Entry 8R1V (X-ray diffraction, 2.09 A resolution); this record covers chain A.

== Chain A ==
Protein: 3-oxoacyl-[acyl-carrier-protein] synthase 2
From: Pseudomonas aeruginosa
Notes: EC 2.3.1.179
UniProtKB: G3XDA2 (G3XDA2_PSEAE); residues 1-414 here = UniProt positions 1-414
Chain sequence (419 residues; numbered -4 to 414; the number before each row is that of its first residue; numbers below 1 keep their minus sign (Gly-4 is residue -4)):
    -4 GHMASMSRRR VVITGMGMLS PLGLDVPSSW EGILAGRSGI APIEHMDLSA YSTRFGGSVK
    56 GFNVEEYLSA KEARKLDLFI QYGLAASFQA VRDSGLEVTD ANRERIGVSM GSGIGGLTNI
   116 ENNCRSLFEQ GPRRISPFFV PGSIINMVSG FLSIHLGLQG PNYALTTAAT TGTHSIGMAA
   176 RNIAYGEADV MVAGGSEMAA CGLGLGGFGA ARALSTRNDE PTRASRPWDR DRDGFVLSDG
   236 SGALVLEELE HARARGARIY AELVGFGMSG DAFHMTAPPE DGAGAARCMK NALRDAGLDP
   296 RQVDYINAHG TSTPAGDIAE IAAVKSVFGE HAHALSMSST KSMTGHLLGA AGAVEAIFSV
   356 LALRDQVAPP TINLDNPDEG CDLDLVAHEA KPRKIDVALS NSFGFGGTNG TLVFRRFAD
Unresolved in the structure: -4 to 0, 413-414
Sequence notes: expression tag (-4 to 0); engineered mutation Ala164 (Cys in G3XDA2)
What the authors report for this chain:
  - catalytic residues: His304, His341 (citing earlier work)

== Overview ==
From the paper: catalytic residues His304 and His341.
Chain A is 3-oxoacyl-[acyl-carrier-protein] synthase 2 (Pseudomonas aeruginosa); the structure, Pseudomonas
aeruginosa FabF C164A in complex with
N-(1,5-dimethyl-3-oxo-2-phenyl-2,3-dihydro-1H-pyrazol-4-yl)-2-(4-methoxyphenoxy)acetamide, was determined by
X-ray diffraction, deposited together with 8R0I and 8PJ0.
